7NGF - chains C and D of the 7 polymer chains in the assembly; structure by electron microscopy, 5.60 A resolution (low resolution: residue-level contacts below are approximate; hydrogen-bond / salt-bridge calls are withheld).

Chain C (and D):
Molecule: Lon protease homolog, mitochondrial
Organism: Homo sapiens
Notes: EC 3.4.21.53; chain D of this document is another copy of the same molecule, construct and numbering; everything in this record applies to it too
Reference sequence: P36776 (LONM_HUMAN); residue numbers follow UniProt; this construct covers 123-948
Amino-acid sequence (826 residues; row label = number of the first residue in the row):
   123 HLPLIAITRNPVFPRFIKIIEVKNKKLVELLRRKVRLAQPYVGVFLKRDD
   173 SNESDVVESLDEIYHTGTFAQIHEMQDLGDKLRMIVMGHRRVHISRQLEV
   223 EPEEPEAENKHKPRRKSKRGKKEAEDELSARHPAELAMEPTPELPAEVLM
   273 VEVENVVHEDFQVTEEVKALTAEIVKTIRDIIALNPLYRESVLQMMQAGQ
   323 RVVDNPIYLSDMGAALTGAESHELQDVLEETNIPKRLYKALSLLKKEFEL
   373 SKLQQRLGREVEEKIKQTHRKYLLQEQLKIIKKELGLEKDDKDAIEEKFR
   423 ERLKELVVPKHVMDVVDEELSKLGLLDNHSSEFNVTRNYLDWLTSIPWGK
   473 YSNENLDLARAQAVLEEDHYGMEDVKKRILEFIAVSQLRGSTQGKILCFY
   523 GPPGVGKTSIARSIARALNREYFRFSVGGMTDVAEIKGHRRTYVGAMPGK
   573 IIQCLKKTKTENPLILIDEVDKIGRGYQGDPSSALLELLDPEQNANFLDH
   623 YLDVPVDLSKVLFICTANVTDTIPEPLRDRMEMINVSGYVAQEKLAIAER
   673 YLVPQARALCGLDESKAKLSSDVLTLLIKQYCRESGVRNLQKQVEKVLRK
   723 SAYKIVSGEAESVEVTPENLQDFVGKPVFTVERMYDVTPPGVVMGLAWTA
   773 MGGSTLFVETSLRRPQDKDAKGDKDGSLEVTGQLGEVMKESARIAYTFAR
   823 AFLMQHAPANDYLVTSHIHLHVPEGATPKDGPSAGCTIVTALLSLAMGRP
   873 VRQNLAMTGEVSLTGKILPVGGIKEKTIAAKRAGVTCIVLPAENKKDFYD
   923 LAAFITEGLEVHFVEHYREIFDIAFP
Not modelled in the structure: 222-271
Residues lining bound ligands:
  - ADP (adenosine-5'-diphosphate): Asp490, His491, Tyr492, Pro525, Gly526, Val527, Gly528, Lys529, Thr530, Ser531, Tyr661, Tyr673, Leu674, Arg710
  - ATP (adenosine-5'-triphosphate): Asp612, Gln615, Arg652
Swiss-Prot annotation at these positions:
  - active site: Ser855, Lys898
  - binding site (ATP): Gly523 to Thr530
From the paper describing this entry:
  - mutagenesis - K529R, E591Q, T803V, E812A, S855A: abolished catalytic activity (proteolytic activity)
  - mutagenesis - S855A: unchanged catalytic activity (ATPase activity)
  - catalytic residues: Thr803, His841, His843, Ser855
  - catalytic residues: Glu801, Arg815, Lys898 (proposed by the authors, not directly observed)
  - mutagenesis - T803V: decreased catalytic activity on ATPase
  - mutagenesis - H841F, H843F: abolished catalytic activity on proteolytically
  - mutagenesis - E801A: decreased catalytic activity (protease activity)
  - mutagenesis - E801A, E812A: decreased catalytic activity (ATPase activity)
  - mutagenesis - K529R, E591Q: abolished catalytic activity on ATPase

How chain C and chain D interact:
Residue-residue contacts (57):
  Lys393(C) - Gly408(D)
  Leu396(C) - Glu406(D)
  Ile403(C) - Gln399(D)
  Ile403(C) - Ile403(D)
  Lys404(C) - Ile403(D)
  Lys411(C) - Gly446(D)
  Lys411(C) - Leu447(D)
  Lys414(C) - Leu447(D)
  His451(C) - Leu448(D)
  His451(C) - Asp449(D)
  Asn456(C) - Lys444(D)
  Asn456(C) - Glu454(D)
  Arg459(C) - Lys444(D)
  Arg546(C) - Gln615(D)
  Thr553(C) - Gly601(D)
  Val566(C) - Thr564(D)
  Val566(C) - Tyr565(D)
  Gly567(C) - Arg562(D)
  Gly567(C) - Thr564(D)
  Gly567(C) - Tyr565(D)
  Tyr599(C) - Gln600(D)
  Gln600(C) - Gln600(D)
  Leu681(C) - Arg511(D)
  Cys682(C) - Arg511(D)
  Gly683(C) - Arg511(D)
  Arg710(C) - Asp651(D)
  Lys714(C) - Asp651(D)
  Arg721(C) - Arg500(D)
  Arg721(C) - Glu503(D)
  Arg721(C) - Glu654(D)
  Lys722(C) - Glu503(D)
  Ala724(C) - Leu510(D)
  Tyr725(C) - Leu502(D)
  Tyr725(C) - Ala506(D)
  Val728(C) - Ala506(D)
  Val728(C) - Leu510(D)
  Lys748(C) - Lys918(D)
  Pro749(C) - Lys918(D)
  Tyr757(C) - Thr886(D)
  Tyr757(C) - Lys888(D)
  Glu781(C) - Ser884(D)
  Glu781(C) - Leu885(D)
  Thr782(C) - Leu885(D)
  Ser783(C) - Thr819(D)
  Ser783(C) - Leu885(D)
  Leu784(C) - Thr819(D)
  Arg785(C) - Asp797(D)
  Arg785(C) - Arg822(D)
  Arg786(C) - Asp795(D)
  Arg786(C) - Lys796(D)
  Arg786(C) - Asp797(D)
  Glu801(C) - Arg815(D)
  Thr803(C) - Glu812(D)
  Thr803(C) - Ile816(D)
  Gln805(C) - Glu808(D)
  His841(C) - Thr819(D)
  His843(C) - Leu885(D)
Other interface residues (no listed pair), chain C (48 interface residues in all): Lys718, Ile727, Ser729, Val750, Thr752, Met756, Pro787, Lys790, Asp791
Other interface residues (no listed pair), chain D (47 interface residues in all): Lys414, Ser452, Leu480, Lys499, Val507, Gln509, Asp612, Val836, Glu915

In short:
The interface between chain C and chain D involves 48 residues on one side and 47 on the other. Ligands of
chain C: ATP and ADP. From the paper: catalytic residues Thr803(C), His841(C) and His843(C) among others;
K529R, E591Q and T803V of chain C, among others, abolish catalytic activity (proteolytic activity); 8
substitutions were tested in all.
Chain C and chain D are both Lon protease homolog, mitochondrial (Homo sapiens); the structure, P2c-state of
wild type human mitochondrial LONP1 protease with bound endogenous substrate protein and in presence ..., was
determined by electron microscopy together with 7NFY, 7NG4, 7NG5 and 7NGC from the same study.
